Entry 6IFI (X-ray diffraction, 2.80 A resolution); this record covers chains A and B.

# Chain A (and B)
Molecule: CMP-N-acetylneuraminate Synthetase
From: Vibrio cholerae
Notes: EC 2.7.7.43; chain B of this document is another copy of the same molecule, construct and numbering; everything in this record applies to it too
Amino-acid sequence (251 residues; row label = number of the first residue in the row; numbers below 1 keep their minus sign (Met-16 is residue -16)):
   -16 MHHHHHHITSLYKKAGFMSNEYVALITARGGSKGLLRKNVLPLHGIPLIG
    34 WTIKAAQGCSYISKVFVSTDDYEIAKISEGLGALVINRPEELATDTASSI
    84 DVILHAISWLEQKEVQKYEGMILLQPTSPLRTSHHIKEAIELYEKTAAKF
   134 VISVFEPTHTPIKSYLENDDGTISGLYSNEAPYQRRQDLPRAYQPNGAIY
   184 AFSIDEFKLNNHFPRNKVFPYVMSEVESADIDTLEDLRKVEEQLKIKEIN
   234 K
Not modelled in the structure: -16 to 2, 12-19, 74-79, 227-234 (chain B: -16 to 2, 16-18, 74-78, 229-234)
Reported in the primary citation:
  - conformationally variable residues (order/disorder transition): Gly13 to Arg20, Glu74 to Thr79
  - contacts within the chain: Pro140-Arg169 (hydrogen bond), Thr141-Arg169 (hydrogen bond)
  - catalytic residues: Arg169 (proposed by the authors, not directly observed)
  - specificity-determining residues: Tyr183 (from molecular simulation)
  - specificity-determining residues: Pro197 (proposed by the authors, not directly observed)

# How chain A and chain B interact
Contacting residue pairs - 65 pairs, chain A then chain B:
  Phe133(A) - Tyr166(B)
  Ile135(A) - Tyr148(B)
  Ile135(A) - Ile156(B)  hydrophobic
  Phe138(A) - His142(B)
  His142(A) - Phe138(B)
  His142(A) - Gln177(B)  hydrogen bond (backbone-side chain)
  Thr143(A) - Gln177(B)  hydrogen bond (backbone-side chain)
  Pro144(A) - Pro144(B)  hydrophobic
  Pro144(A) - Ser147(B)
  Pro144(A) - Leu159(B)
  Pro144(A) - Gln177(B)
  Ile145(A) - Leu149(B)  hydrophobic
  Ile145(A) - Leu159(B)  hydrophobic
  Lys146(A) - Gln177(B)
  Ser147(A) - Pro144(B)
  Ser147(A) - Tyr176(B)
  Ser147(A) - Gln177(B)
  Tyr148(A) - Ile135(B)
  Tyr148(A) - Ala175(B)
  Tyr148(A) - Tyr176(B)  hydrogen bond (backbone-backbone)
  Tyr148(A) - Pro178(B)  hydrophobic
  Leu149(A) - Ile145(B)  hydrophobic
  Leu149(A) - Tyr160(B)  hydrophobic
  Leu149(A) - Pro173(B)  hydrophobic
  Leu149(A) - Arg174(B)
  Glu150(A) - Pro173(B)
  Glu150(A) - Arg174(B)  hydrogen bond (backbone-backbone)
  Glu150(A) - Tyr176(B)  hydrogen bond
  Glu150(A) - Pro203(B)
  Gly154(A) - Phe202(B)
  Gly154(A) - Pro203(B)
  Thr155(A) - Val201(B)  hydrogen bond (side chain-backbone)
  Ile156(A) - Ile135(B)  hydrophobic
  Ile156(A) - Tyr176(B)  hydrophobic
  Ile156(A) - Val201(B)  hydrogen bond (backbone-backbone)
  Ile156(A) - Pro203(B)  hydrophobic
  Leu159(A) - Pro144(B)
  Leu159(A) - Ile145(B)  hydrophobic
  Leu159(A) - Leu159(B)  hydrophobic
  Tyr160(A) - Leu149(B)  hydrophobic
  Asn162(A) - Arg198(B)  hydrogen bond (side chain-backbone)
  Glu163(A) - Arg198(B)  salt bridge
  Tyr166(A) - Phe133(B)
  Tyr166(A) - Arg198(B)
  Pro173(A) - Leu149(B)  hydrophobic
  Pro173(A) - Glu150(B)
  Arg174(A) - Leu149(B)
  Arg174(A) - Glu150(B)  hydrogen bond (backbone-backbone)
  Ala175(A) - Tyr148(B)
  Tyr176(A) - Ser147(B)
  Tyr176(A) - Tyr148(B)  hydrogen bond (backbone-backbone)
  Tyr176(A) - Glu150(B)
  Tyr176(A) - Ile156(B)  hydrophobic
  Gln177(A) - His142(B)
  Gln177(A) - Thr143(B)  hydrogen bond (side chain-backbone)
  Gln177(A) - Ser147(B)
  Pro178(A) - Tyr148(B)  hydrophobic
  Arg198(A) - Asn162(B)
  Arg198(A) - Glu163(B)  salt bridge
  Arg198(A) - Tyr166(B)
  Val201(A) - Thr155(B)  hydrogen bond (backbone-side chain)
  Val201(A) - Ile156(B)  hydrogen bond (backbone-backbone)
  Phe202(A) - Gly154(B)
  Pro203(A) - Gly154(B)
  Pro203(A) - Ile156(B)  hydrophobic
Other interface residues (no listed pair), chain A (34 interface residues in all): Asp153, Phe196, Pro197, Lys200
Other interface residues (no listed pair), chain B (34 interface residues in all): Lys146, Asp153, Phe196, Pro197, Lys200

# Summary
Chain A and chain B each contribute 34 residues to their interface, with 13 hydrogen bonds and 2 salt bridges.
Polar pairs include Glu163(A)-Arg198(B), His142(A)-Gln177(B) and Thr143(A)-Gln177(B). The paper reports the
catalytic residue Arg169(A); specificity determinants Tyr183(A) and Pro197(A).
Chain A and chain B are both CMP-N-acetylneuraminate Synthetase (Vibrio cholerae); the structure, Crystal
Structure of the Apo form of CMP-N-acetylneuraminate Synthetase from Vibrio cholerae, was determined by X-ray
diffraction.
